Entry 7E2C (electron microscopy, 4.18 A resolution (low resolution: residue-level contacts below are approximate; hydrogen-bond / salt-bridge calls are withheld)); this record covers chains G and H of the 11 polymer chains in the assembly.

Chain G:
Protein: Trafficking protein particle complex subunit 31
Source organism: Saccharomyces cerevisiae (strain ATCC 204508 / S288c)
UniProtKB: Q03337 (TRS31_YEAST); residue numbers follow UniProt; this construct covers 1-283
Sequence (283 residues; row label = number of the first residue in the row):
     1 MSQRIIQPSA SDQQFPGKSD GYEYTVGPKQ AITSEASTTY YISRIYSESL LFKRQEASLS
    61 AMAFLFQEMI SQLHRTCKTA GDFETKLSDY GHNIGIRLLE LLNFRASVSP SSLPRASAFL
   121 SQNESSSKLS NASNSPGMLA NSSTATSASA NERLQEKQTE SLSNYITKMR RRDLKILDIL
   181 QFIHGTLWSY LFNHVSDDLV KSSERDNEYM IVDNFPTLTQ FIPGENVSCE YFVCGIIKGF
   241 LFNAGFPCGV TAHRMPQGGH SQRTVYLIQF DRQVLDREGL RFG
Not modelled in the structure: 1-25, 109-162, 283
Sequence notes: conflict Tyr-41 (Ile in Q03337), Ile-42 (Pro in Q03337)

Chain H:
Protein: Trafficking protein particle complex subunit 20
Source organism: Saccharomyces cerevisiae (strain ATCC 204508 / S288c)
UniProtKB: P38334 (TRS20_YEAST); numbering as in UniProt (aligned over 1-175)
Sequence (175 residues; each row starts with the number of its first residue):
     1 MPQYFAIIGK KDNPVYEIEF TNAENPQGFP QDLKELNPFI LHASLDIVED LQWQINPTSQ
    61 LNGNGGNGSN GGGGFLRSRA VNNTDNCYLG KVDHFYGLAI TAYISYSGMK FVMIHGNSAN
   121 SSVVIDDNNM RSFYQEVHEL YVKTLMNPFY KITDPIRSPA FDSRVRTLAR KHLSK
Not modelled in the structure: 1, 58-83, 174-175

How chain G and chain H interact:
Pairs across the interface (71):
  Val-26(G) / Tyr-16(H)
  Val-26(G) / Glu-17(H)
  Val-26(G) / Arg-157(H)
  Ile-32(G) / Tyr-4(H)
  Ile-32(G) / Glu-17(H)
  Ile-32(G) / Ile-18(H)
  Ile-32(G) / Glu-19(H)
  Thr-33(G) / Ile-18(H)
  Thr-33(G) / Glu-19(H)
  Ser-34(G) / Ile-18(H)
  Ser-34(G) / Glu-19(H)
  Ser-34(G) / Arg-166(H)
  Glu-35(G) / Phe-20(H)
  Ala-36(G) / Thr-21(H)
  Ser-37(G) / Phe-20(H)
  Ser-37(G) / Thr-21(H)
  Thr-38(G) / Ala-23(H)
  Thr-39(G) / Arg-170(H)
  Tyr-40(G) / Arg-170(H)
  Tyr-41(G) / Ser-163(H)
  Tyr-41(G) / Thr-167(H)
  Ile-42(G) / Arg-170(H)
  Arg-44(G) / Arg-164(H)
  Ile-45(G) / Arg-164(H)
  Tyr-46(G) / Lys-143(H)
  Tyr-46(G) / Arg-164(H)
  Ser-47(G) / Lys-143(H)
  Ser-47(G) / Phe-161(H)
  Ser-47(G) / Arg-164(H)
  Glu-48(G) / Lys-143(H)
  Leu-50(G) / Val-142(H)
  Arg-97(G) / Leu-145(H)
  Arg-97(G) / Met-146(H)
  Arg-97(G) / Asn-147(H)
  Arg-97(G) / Pro-148(H)
  Leu-99(G) / Tyr-106(H)
  Glu-100(G) / Tyr-106(H)
  Glu-100(G) / Ser-107(H)
  Glu-100(G) / His-138(H)
  Glu-100(G) / Val-142(H)
  Glu-100(G) / Leu-145(H)
  Leu-101(G) / Met-146(H)
  Asn-103(G) / Tyr-106(H)
  Phe-104(G) / Tyr-106(H)
  Phe-104(G) / His-138(H)
  Phe-104(G) / Glu-139(H)
  Asn-164(G) / Glu-139(H)
  Ile-166(G) / Arg-131(H)
  Ile-166(G) / Gln-135(H)
  Thr-167(G) / Arg-131(H)
  Lys-168(G) / Arg-131(H)
  Met-169(G) / Cys-87(H)
  Met-169(G) / Tyr-103(H)
  Met-169(G) / Gln-135(H)
  Arg-170(G) / Thr-84(H)
  Arg-170(G) / Asp-85(H)
  Arg-171(G) / Ile-55(H)
  Arg-171(G) / Thr-84(H)
  Arg-171(G) / Asn-86(H)
  Arg-172(G) / Asn-86(H)
  Arg-172(G) / Cys-87(H)
  Arg-172(G) / Ile-104(H)
  Arg-172(G) / Ser-105(H)
  Arg-172(G) / Tyr-106(H)
  Phe-242(G) / Lys-10(H)
  Asn-243(G) / Tyr-106(H)
  Asn-243(G) / Ser-107(H)
  Asn-243(G) / Gly-108(H)
  Ala-244(G) / Trp-53(H)
  Arg-277(G) / Trp-53(H)
  Arg-277(G) / Gln-54(H)
Interface residues without a listed pair, chain G (44 interface residues in all): Gly-27, Pro-28, Ser-43, Ser-107, Val-108, Asp-173, Gly-245, Val-274
Interface residues without a listed pair, chain H (42 interface residues in all): Gln-52, Tyr-150, Pro-155

Overview:
The interface between chain G and chain H involves 44 residues on one side and 42 on the other.
Here chain G is Trafficking protein particle complex subunit 31 and chain H is Trafficking protein particle
complex subunit 20, both from Saccharomyces cerevisiae (strain ATCC 204508 / S288c). Entry 7E2C (Monomer of
TRAPPII (open)) was determined by electron microscopy, deposited together with 7E2D, 7E8S, 7E8T, 7E93, 7E94
and 7EA3.
